PDB entry 8GZG | electron microscopy, 3.13 A resolution | chains C and D of the 10 polymer chains in the assembly

[Chain C]
Name: DNA-directed RNA polymerase subunit beta
Source organism: Synechocystis sp. PCC 6803
Notes: EC 2.7.7.6
Reference sequence: P77965 (RPOB_SYNY3); residues 1-1102 here = UniProt positions 1-1102
Chain sequence (1104 residues; numbered -1 to 1102; the number before each row is that of its first residue; numbers below 1 keep their minus sign (Met-1 is residue -1)):
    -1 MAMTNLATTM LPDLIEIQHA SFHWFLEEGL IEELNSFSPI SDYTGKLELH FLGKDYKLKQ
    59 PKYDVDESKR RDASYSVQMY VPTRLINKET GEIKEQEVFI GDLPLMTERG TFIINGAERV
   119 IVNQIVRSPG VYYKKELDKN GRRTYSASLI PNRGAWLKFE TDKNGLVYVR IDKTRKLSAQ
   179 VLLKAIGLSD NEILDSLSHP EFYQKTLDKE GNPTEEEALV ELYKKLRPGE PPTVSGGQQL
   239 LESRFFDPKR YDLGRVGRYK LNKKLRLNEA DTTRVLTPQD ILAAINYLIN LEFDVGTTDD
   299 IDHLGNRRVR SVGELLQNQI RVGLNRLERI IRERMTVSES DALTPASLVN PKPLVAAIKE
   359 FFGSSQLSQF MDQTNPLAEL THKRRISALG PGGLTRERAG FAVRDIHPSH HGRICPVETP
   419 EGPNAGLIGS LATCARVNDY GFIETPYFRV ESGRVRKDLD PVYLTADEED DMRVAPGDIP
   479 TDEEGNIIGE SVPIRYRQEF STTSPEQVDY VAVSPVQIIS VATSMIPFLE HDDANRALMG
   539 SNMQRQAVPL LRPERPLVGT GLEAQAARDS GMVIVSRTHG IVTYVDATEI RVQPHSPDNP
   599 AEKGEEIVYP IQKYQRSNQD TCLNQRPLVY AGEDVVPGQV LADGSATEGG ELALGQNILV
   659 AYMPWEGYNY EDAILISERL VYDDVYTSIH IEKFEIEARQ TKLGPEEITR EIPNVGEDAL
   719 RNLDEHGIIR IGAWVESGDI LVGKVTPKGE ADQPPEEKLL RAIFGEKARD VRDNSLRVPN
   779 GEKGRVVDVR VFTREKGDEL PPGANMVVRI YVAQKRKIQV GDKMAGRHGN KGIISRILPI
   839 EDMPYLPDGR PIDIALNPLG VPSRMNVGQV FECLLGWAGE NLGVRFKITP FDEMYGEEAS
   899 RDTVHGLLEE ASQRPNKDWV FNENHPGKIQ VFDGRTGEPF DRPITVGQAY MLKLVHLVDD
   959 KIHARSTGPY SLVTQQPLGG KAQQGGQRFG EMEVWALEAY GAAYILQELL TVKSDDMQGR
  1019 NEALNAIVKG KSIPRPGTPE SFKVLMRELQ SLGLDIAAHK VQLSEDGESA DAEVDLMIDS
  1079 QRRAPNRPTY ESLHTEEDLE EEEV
Not modelled in the structure: -1 to 10, 170, 196, 227-228, 595-601, 891, 1072-1102
Construct notes: initiating methionine (-1); expression tag (0)

[Chain D]
Name: DNA-directed RNA polymerase subunit gamma
Source organism: Synechocystis sp. PCC 6803
Notes: EC 2.7.7.6
Reference sequence: P74177 (RPOC1_SYNY3); numbering as in UniProt (aligned over 1-626)
Chain sequence (626 residues; each row starts with the number of its first residue):
     1 MKAQSEPRFD YVKIAIASPE RIRQWGERTL PNGTVVGEVT KPETINYRTL KPEMDGLFCE
    61 KIFGPSKDWE CWCGKYKRVR HRGIVCERCG VEVTESRVRR HRMGYIKLAA PVTHVWYLKG
   121 IPSYLSILLD MALRDVEQIV YFNAYVVLNP GNASNLQYKQ LLTEDQWVEI EDQIYAEDSE
   181 LEGIEVGIGA EAVQRLLAEL QLEEVAEKLR EEILASKGQK RAKLIKRLRV IDNFIATHSQ
   241 AEWMTLDVIP VIPPDLRPMV QLDGGRFATS DLNDLYRRVI NRNNRLARLQ EILAPEIIVR
   301 NEKRMLQEAV DALIDNGRRG RTVVGANNRA LKSLSDIIEG KQGRFRQNLL GKRVDYSGRS
   361 VIVVGPNLKI YQCGLPREMA IELFQPFVIH RLIKLGIVNN IKAAKKLILK GDPQIWSVLE
   421 EVITGHPVML NRAPTLHRLG IQAFEPILVE GRAIQLHPLV CPAFNADFDG DQMAVHVPLS
   481 LEAQCEARLL MLACHNVLSP ATGKPIVAPS QDMVLGCYYL TAENPNAQKG AGRYFAGIED
   541 ALRAYDHGQV DLHSQIWIRH LDEDVVTEKP DTEVIKTEDL GDGTVMKYYR ERKIREGVDG
   601 EIITQYIQTT PGRIIYNKTI AEALVF
Not modelled in the structure: 1-6, 175-179, 598-601
Bound ions: Zn2+: Cys71, Cys73, Cys86; Mg2+: Asp471 (shared with 1 residue of chain 3)
Swiss-Prot annotation at these positions:
  - binding site (Zn(2+)): Cys71, Cys73, Cys86, Cys89
  - binding site (Mg(2+)): Asp467, Asp469, Asp471

[Interface between chain C and chain D]
Contacting residue pairs (200; chain C residue first):
  Pro662(C) - Asp512(D)
  Glu664(C) - Pro366(D)
  Gly665(C) - Val364(D)
  Gly665(C) - Pro366(D)
  Tyr666(C) - Val364(D)
  Tyr666(C) - Pro366(D)  hydrophobic
  Tyr666(C) - Asn367(D)
  Tyr668(C) - Pro458(D)
  Tyr668(C) - Ser510(D)  hydrogen bond
  Tyr668(C) - Gln511(D)
  Tyr668(C) - Asp512(D)
  Tyr668(C) - Met513(D)  hydrophobic
  Glu669(C) - Cys461(D)
  Glu669(C) - Ala466(D)
  Glu669(C) - Asp467(D)
  Glu669(C) - Phe468(D)  hydrogen bond (backbone-backbone)
  Glu669(C) - Gln511(D)  hydrogen bond
  Asp670(C) - Asp467(D)
  Asp670(C) - Phe468(D)
  Asp670(C) - Asp469(D)
  Ala671(C) - Val364(D)  hydrophobic
  Arg697(C) - Asp263(D)  salt bridge
  Arg697(C) - Gly264(D)
  Lys700(C) - Leu50(D)
  Glu748(C) - Lys67(D)  salt bridge
  Asp750(C) - Lys67(D)  salt bridge
  Gly779(C) - Arg452(D)
  Lys821(C) - Asp469(D)
  Lys829(C) - Asp469(D)
  Gly830(C) - Phe468(D)
  Ile831(C) - Val363(D)  hydrophobic
  Ile831(C) - Phe468(D)  hydrogen bond (backbone-backbone)
  Ile831(C) - Gly470(D)
  Ile832(C) - Val363(D)
  Ser833(C) - Val363(D)
  Ser833(C) - Val364(D)
  Leu857(C) - Gln511(D)
  Leu857(C) - Asp512(D)
  Leu857(C) - Leu515(D)  hydrophobic
  Asp939(C) - Tyr519(D)
  Val956(C) - Val361(D)  hydrophobic
  Val956(C) - Arg452(D)
  Asp957(C) - Arg452(D)  salt bridge
  Lys959(C) - Arg359(D)
  Lys959(C) - Ser360(D)
  Lys959(C) - Val361(D)
  Lys959(C) - Gln472(D)
  Ile960(C) - Ser360(D)
  Ile960(C) - Arg452(D)
  His961(C) - Gly358(D)
  His961(C) - Arg359(D)  hydrogen bond (backbone-backbone)
  His961(C) - Met379(D)
  Ala962(C) - Ser357(D)
  Ala962(C) - Met379(D)  hydrophobic
  Ala962(C) - Glu382(D)
  Arg963(C) - Asp355(D)  salt bridge
  Arg963(C) - Tyr356(D)  hydrogen bond (backbone-backbone)
  Arg963(C) - Ser357(D)  hydrogen bond (backbone-backbone)
  Arg963(C) - Glu382(D)
  Ser964(C) - Asp355(D)
  Ser964(C) - Tyr356(D)
  Ser964(C) - Glu382(D)
  Ser964(C) - Gln385(D)  hydrogen bond
  Thr965(C) - Tyr356(D)
  Tyr968(C) - Asp355(D)  hydrogen bond
  Leu970(C) - Pro258(D)  hydrophobic
  Leu970(C) - Val260(D)  hydrophobic
  Val971(C) - Arg100(D)
  Val971(C) - Asp255(D)
  Val971(C) - Leu256(D)  hydrophobic
  Val971(C) - Pro258(D)  hydrophobic
  Val971(C) - Arg344(D)
  Thr972(C) - Arg344(D)
  Thr972(C) - Asn348(D)
  Gln973(C) - Arg100(D)
  Gln974(C) - Asn348(D)  hydrogen bond (side chain-backbone)
  Gln974(C) - Lys352(D)
  Pro975(C) - Arg353(D)
  Pro975(C) - Asp355(D)
  Leu976(C) - Arg353(D)
  Gly977(C) - Arg353(D)
  Gly984(C) - Arg353(D)  hydrogen bond (backbone-side chain)
  Gly984(C) - Val354(D)
  Gly984(C) - Ser357(D)
  Gln985(C) - Arg353(D)
  Gln985(C) - Val354(D)  hydrogen bond (backbone-backbone)
  Gln985(C) - Ser357(D)  hydrogen bond (backbone-side chain)
  Gln985(C) - Gly358(D)
  Gln985(C) - Arg359(D)  hydrogen bond
  Arg986(C) - Arg346(D)  hydrogen bond (side chain-backbone)
  Arg986(C) - Gln347(D)  hydrogen bond (side chain-backbone)
  Arg986(C) - Gly351(D)  hydrogen bond (side chain-backbone)
  Arg986(C) - Lys352(D)
  Arg986(C) - Arg353(D)
  Phe987(C) - Gly351(D)
  Phe987(C) - Lys352(D)  hydrogen bond (backbone-backbone)
  Phe987(C) - Val354(D)  hydrophobic
  Glu989(C) - Arg346(D)  salt bridge
  Glu989(C) - Leu350(D)
  Met990(C) - Thr435(D)
  Glu991(C) - Asn431(D)
  Glu991(C) - Thr435(D)  hydrogen bond
  Glu991(C) - Ile441(D)
  Val992(C) - Leu350(D)
  Ala994(C) - Thr435(D)
  Ala994(C) - Arg438(D)
  Ala994(C) - Ile441(D)  hydrophobic
  Leu995(C) - Met491(D)  hydrophobic
  Ala997(C) - Arg438(D)
  Tyr998(C) - Arg438(D)
  Tyr998(C) - Leu439(D)
  Tyr998(C) - Ile441(D)
  Tyr998(C) - Leu490(D)
  Tyr998(C) - Asn496(D)  hydrogen bond
  Gly999(C) - Glu486(D)
  Gly999(C) - Leu490(D)
  Ala1000(C) - Glu486(D)
  Ala1000(C) - Met491(D)  hydrophobic
  Ala1001(C) - Glu486(D)
  Tyr1002(C) - Glu482(D)
  Tyr1002(C) - Glu486(D)  hydrogen bond (backbone-side chain)
  Ile1003(C) - Met429(D)  hydrophobic
  Ile1003(C) - Ala483(D)
  Ile1003(C) - Glu486(D)  hydrogen bond (backbone-side chain)
  Ile1003(C) - Ala487(D)
  Ile1003(C) - Met491(D)  hydrophobic
  Glu1006(C) - Pro478(D)
  Glu1006(C) - Leu479(D)  hydrogen bond (side chain-backbone)
  Glu1006(C) - Ser480(D)  hydrogen bond
  Glu1006(C) - Ala483(D)
  Leu1007(C) - Val354(D)
  Leu1008(C) - Lys352(D)
  Lys1011(C) - Asp355(D)  hydrogen bond (backbone-backbone)
  Lys1011(C) - Val477(D)  hydrogen bond (side chain-backbone)
  Lys1011(C) - Leu479(D)
  Ser1012(C) - Lys352(D)
  Ser1012(C) - Arg353(D)
  Leu1022(C) - Tyr356(D)
  Leu1022(C) - Pro386(D)  hydrophobic
  Ile1025(C) - Pro386(D)
  Ile1025(C) - Phe387(D)  hydrophobic
  Ile1025(C) - His390(D)
  Val1026(C) - His390(D)
  Gly1028(C) - His390(D)
  Ser1039(C) - Asn348(D)
  Ser1039(C) - Leu349(D)
  Phe1040(C) - Leu349(D)
  Val1042(C) - Leu256(D)  hydrophobic
  Leu1043(C) - Ile338(D)  hydrophobic
  Leu1043(C) - Arg344(D)
  Leu1043(C) - Phe345(D)  hydrophobic
  Leu1043(C) - Leu349(D)  hydrophobic
  Arg1045(C) - His101(D)  hydrogen bond (side chain-backbone)
  Arg1045(C) - Met103(D)  hydrogen bond
  Arg1045(C) - Ile252(D)
  Arg1045(C) - Leu256(D)
  Glu1046(C) - Ile252(D)
  Glu1046(C) - Ile337(D)
  Glu1046(C) - Arg344(D)  salt bridge
  Gln1048(C) - Trp25(D)
  Gln1048(C) - Met103(D)
  Gln1048(C) - Pro250(D)
  Ser1049(C) - Met103(D)
  Ser1049(C) - Pro250(D)
  Ser1049(C) - Ile252(D)
  Ser1049(C) - Leu334(D)
  Leu1050(C) - His114(D)  hydrogen bond (backbone-side chain)
  Leu1050(C) - Trp116(D)  hydrophobic
  Leu1050(C) - Ile314(D)  hydrophobic
  Leu1050(C) - Leu334(D)  hydrophobic
  Leu1050(C) - Ile338(D)  hydrophobic
  Gly1051(C) - Ala17(D)  hydrogen bond (backbone-backbone)
  Leu1052(C) - Ile14(D)  hydrophobic
  Leu1052(C) - Ala15(D)
  Leu1052(C) - Tyr117(D)
  Asp1053(C) - Lys13(D)
  Asp1053(C) - Ile14(D)
  Asp1053(C) - Ala15(D)  hydrogen bond (backbone-backbone)
  Asp1053(C) - Ala17(D)
  Asp1053(C) - Arg21(D)  salt bridge
  Asp1053(C) - Trp25(D)
  Ile1054(C) - Val12(D)  hydrophobic
  Ile1054(C) - Lys13(D)
  Ala1055(C) - Val12(D)
  Ala1055(C) - Lys13(D)  hydrogen bond (backbone-backbone)
  Ala1056(C) - Phe9(D)  hydrophobic
  Ala1056(C) - Tyr11(D)
  His1057(C) - Phe9(D)
  His1057(C) - Asp10(D)  hydrogen bond (backbone-backbone)
  His1057(C) - Tyr11(D)  hydrogen bond (backbone-backbone)
  His1057(C) - Lys13(D)
  Lys1058(C) - Arg8(D)
  Lys1058(C) - Asp10(D)  salt bridge
  Val1059(C) - Asp10(D)
  Asp1064(C) - Tyr11(D)  hydrogen bond
  Glu1066(C) - Arg21(D)  salt bridge
  Ala1068(C) - Pro7(D)
  Asp1069(C) - Phe9(D)
  Ala1070(C) - Arg97(D)
  Ala1070(C) - His101(D)
Interface residues without a listed pair, chain C (106 interface residues in all): Trp663, Asn667, Asn778, Pro800, Val818, Gly819, Asn855, Arg862, Arg940, Gly988, Val1010, Arg1018, Lys1027, Ser1030, Thr1036, Glu1038, Leu1047, Ser1067
Interface residues without a listed pair, chain D (110 interface residues in all): Ile16, Glu70, Val251, Pro253, Ser335, Ile362, Leu383, Ile389, Ile393, Ile401, Ala433, Pro434, His437, Gln442, Ala453, His476, Leu481

[Summary]
106 residues of chain C and 110 residues of chain D are in contact; the contacts include 35 hydrogen bonds and
10 salt bridges. Polar pairs include Arg697(C)-Asp263(D), Glu748(C)-Lys67(D) and Asp750(C)-Lys67(D). UniProt
lists 4 Zn2+-binding residues and 3 Mg2+-binding residues on chain D.
Here chain C is DNA-directed RNA polymerase subunit beta and chain D is DNA-directed RNA polymerase subunit
gamma, both from Synechocystis sp. PCC 6803. Entry 8GZG (Cryo-EM structure of Synechocystis sp. PCC 6803
RPitc) was determined by electron microscopy (same publication as 8GZH and 8H02).
